6PSI - chains A and C of the 3 polymer chains in the assembly; structure by solution NMR.

Chain A (and C):
Protein: Chaperone protein DnaJ 2
Source organism: Thermus thermophilus (strain HB8 / ATCC 27634 / DSM 579)
Notes: chain C of this document is another copy of the same molecule, construct and numbering; everything in this record applies to it too
Reference sequence: Q56237 (DNAJ2_THET8); residues 1-280 here = UniProt positions 1-280
Sequence (280 residues; row label = number of the first residue in the row):
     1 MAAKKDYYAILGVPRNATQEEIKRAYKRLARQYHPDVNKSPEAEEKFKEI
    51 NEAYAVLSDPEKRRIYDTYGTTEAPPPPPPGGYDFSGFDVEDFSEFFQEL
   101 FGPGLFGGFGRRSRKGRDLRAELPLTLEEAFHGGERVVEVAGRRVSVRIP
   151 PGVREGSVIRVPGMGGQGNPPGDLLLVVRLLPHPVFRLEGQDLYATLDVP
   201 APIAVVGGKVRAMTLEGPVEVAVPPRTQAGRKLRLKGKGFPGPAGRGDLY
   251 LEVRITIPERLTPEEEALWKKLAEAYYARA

Interface between chain A and chain C:
Contacting residue pairs - 67 pairs, chain A then chain C:
  Pro-200(A) with Tyr-276(C)
  Ala-201(A) with Ala-201(C); Trp-269(C)
  Pro-202(A) with Trp-269(C); Leu-272(C); Ala-273(C); Tyr-276(C)
  Ile-203(A) with Tyr-276(C)
  Val-205(A) with Ile-257(C); Leu-261(C); Trp-269(C)
  Val-206(A) with Trp-269(C); Lys-270(C); Ala-273(C); Tyr-277(C)
  Gly-207(A) with Tyr-277(C)
  Gly-208(A) with Tyr-277(C)
  Arg-226(A) with Ile-257(C); Glu-259(C); Arg-260(C); Glu-266(C)
  Thr-227(A) with Ile-257(C)
  Gln-228(A) with Thr-256(C); Ile-257(C)
  Ala-229(A) with Arg-254(C); Ile-255(C)
  Arg-231(A) with Glu-259(C)
  Arg-254(A) with Ala-229(C); Gly-230(C); Glu-252(C); Val-253(C); Arg-254(C)
  Ile-255(A) with Ala-229(C); Ile-255(C); Ile-257(C)
  Ile-257(A) with Ala-201(C); Val-205(C); Arg-226(C); Thr-227(C); Gln-228(C); Ile-255(C)
  Pro-258(A) with Tyr-276(C)
  Glu-259(A) with Arg-226(C); Gln-228(C); Arg-231(C)
  Leu-261(A) with Val-205(C); Arg-226(C)
  Glu-266(A) with Val-205(C); Arg-226(C)
  Leu-268(A) with Leu-268(C)
  Trp-269(A) with Val-205(C); Trp-269(C); Leu-272(C)
  Lys-270(A) with Val-206(C)
  Leu-272(A) with Glu-265(C); Leu-268(C); Trp-269(C); Leu-272(C)
  Ala-273(A) with Pro-202(C); Val-206(C)
  Ala-275(A) with Glu-265(C)
  Tyr-276(A) with Pro-200(C); Pro-202(C); Pro-258(C)
  Tyr-277(A) with Ile-203(C); Lys-209(C); Glu-220(C)
Also at the interface, not in a pair above, chain A (32 interface residues in all): Gly-230, Thr-256, Glu-265, Lys-271
Also at the interface, not in a pair above, chain C (36 interface residues in all): Lys-271, Ala-275, Arg-279

Summary:
The interface between chain A and chain C involves 32 residues on one side and 36 on the other.
Chain A and chain C are both Chaperone protein DnaJ 2 (Thermus thermophilus (strain HB8 / ATCC 27634 / DSM
579)); the structure, Structural Basis for Client Recognition and Activity of Hsp40 Chaperones, was determined
by solution NMR.
